Entry 6R91 (electron microscopy, 4.10 A resolution (low resolution: residue-level contacts below are approximate; hydrogen-bond / salt-bridge calls are withheld)); this record covers chains A and I of the 12 polymer chains in the assembly.

== Chain A ==
Molecule: Histone H3.1
From: Homo sapiens
UniProt: P68431 (H31_HUMAN); residues 1-136 here = UniProt positions 1-136
Sequence (139 residues; row label = number of the first residue in the row; numbers below 1 keep their minus sign (Gly-2 is residue -2)):
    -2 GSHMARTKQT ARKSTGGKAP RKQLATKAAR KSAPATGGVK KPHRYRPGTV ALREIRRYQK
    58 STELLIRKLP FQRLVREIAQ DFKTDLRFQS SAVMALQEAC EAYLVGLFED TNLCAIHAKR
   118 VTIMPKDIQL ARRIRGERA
Unresolved in the structure: -2 to 35
Differences from the reference sequence: expression tag (-2 to 0)
UniProt features mapped onto this chain:
  - modified residue: Arg3 (Asymmetric dimethylarginine), Thr4 (Phosphothreonine), Lys5 (Allysine), Gln6 (5-glutamyl dopamine), Thr7 (Phosphothreonine), Arg9 (Citrulline), Lys10 (N6,N6,N6-trimethyllysine), Ser11 (ADP-ribosylserine), Thr12 (Phosphothreonine), Lys15 (N6-(2-hydroxyisobutyryl)lysine), Arg18 (Asymmetric dimethylarginine), Lys19 (N6-(2-hydroxyisobutyryl)lysine), Lys24 (N6-(2-hydroxyisobutyryl)lysine), Arg27 (Citrulline), Lys28 (N6,N6,N6-trimethyllysine), Ser29 (ADP-ribosylserine), Lys37 (N6,N6,N6-trimethyllysine), Lys38 (N6-methyllysine), Tyr42 (Phosphotyrosine), Lys57 (N6,N6,N6-trimethyllysine) and 8 more in UniProt
  - lipidation: Lys19 (N6-decanoyllysine)
  - natural variant: Lys28 (K28M: In GLM), Lys37 (K37I: Found in pediatric undifferentiated soft tissue sarcoma samples; uncertain significance; K37M: Found in pediatric undifferentiated soft tissue sarcoma samples; uncertain significance)

== Chain I ==
Molecule: Human alpha-satellite DNA
Sequence (145 nucleotides; each row starts with the number of its first residue):
     1 ATCAATATCC ACCTGCAGAT TCTACCAAAA GTGTATTTGG AAACTGCTCC ATCAAAAGGC
    61 ATGTTCAGCT GGTTCAGCTG AACATGCCTT TTGATGGAGC AGTTTCCAAA TACACTTTTG
   121 GTAGAATCTG CAGGTGGATA TTGAT

== Interface between chain A and chain I ==
Pairs across the interface (22; chain A residue first):
  Arg41(A) with DT141(I)
  Pro44(A) with DT64(I); DT65(I)
  Arg64(A) with DA56(I); DA57(I)
  Arg73(A) with DC47(I)
  Leu83(A) with DC47(I)
  Arg84(A) with DT45(I); DG46(I); DC47(I)
  Phe85(A) with DG46(I); DC47(I)
  Gln86(A) with DG46(I)
  Ser87(A) with DG46(I)
  Lys116(A) with DA67(I)
  Arg117(A) with DA67(I); DG68(I)
  Val118(A) with DC66(I); DA67(I)
  Thr119(A) with DC66(I); DA67(I)
  Met121(A) with DG68(I)
Interface residues without a listed pair, chain A (15 interface residues in all): Thr46
Interface residues without a listed pair, chain I (12 interface residues in all): DA140

== In short ==
15 residues of chain A face 12 of chain I across their interface.
Here chain A is Histone H3.1 (Homo sapiens) and chain I is Human alpha-satellite DNA. Entry 6R91 (Cryo-EM
structure of NCP_THF2(-3)-UV-DDB) was determined by electron microscopy together with 6R8Y, 6R8Z, 6R90, 6R92,
6R93 and 6R94 from the same study.
